PDB entry 1M90 | X-ray diffraction, 2.80 A resolution | chains A and D of the 31 polymer chains in the assembly

# Chain A
Molecule: 23S RRNA
Source organism: Haloarcula marismortui
Sequence (2922 nucleotides; each row starts with the number of its first residue):
     2 UUGGCUACUA UGCCAGCUGG UGGAUUGCUC GGCUCAGGCG CUGAUGAAGG ACGUGCCAAG
    62 CUGCGAUAAG CCAUGGGGAG CCGCACGGAG GCGAAGAACC AUGGAUUUCC GAAUGAGAAU
   122 CUCUCUAACA AUUGCUUCGC GCAAUGAGGA ACCCCGAGAA CUGAAACAUC UCAGUAUCGG
   182 GAGGAACAGA AAACGCAAUG UGAUGUCGUU AGUAACCGCG AGUGAACGCG AUACAGCCCA
   242 AACCGAAGCC CUCACGGGCA AUGUGGUGUC AGGGCUACCU CUCAUCAGCC GACCGUCUCG
   302 ACGAAGUCUC UUGGAACAGA GCGUGAUACA GGGUGACAAC CCCGUACUCG AGACCAGUAC
   362 GACGUGCGGU AGUGCCAGAG UAGCGGGGGU UGGAUAUCCC UCGCGAAUAA CGCAGGCAUC
   422 GACUGCGAAG GCUAAACACA ACCUGAGACC GAUAGUGAAC AAGUAGUGUG AACGAACGCU
   482 GCAAAGUACC CUCAGAAGGG AGGCGAAAUA GAGCAUGAAA UCAGUUGGCG AUCGAGCGAC
   542 AGGGCAUACA AGGUCCCUCG ACGAAUGACC GACGCGCGAG CGUCCAGUAA GACUCACGGG
   602 AAGCCGAUGU UCUGUCGUAC GUUUUGAAAA ACGAGCCAGG GAGUGUGUCU GCAUGGCAAG
   662 UCUAACCGGA GUAUCCGGGG AGGCACAGGG AAACCGACAU GGCCGCAGGG CUUUGCCCGA
   722 GGGCCGCCGU CUUCAAGGGC GGGGAGCCAU GUGGACACGA CCCGAAUCCG GACGAUCUAC
   782 GCAUGGACAA GAUGAAGCGU GCCGAAAGGC ACGUGGAAGU CUGUUAGAGU UGGUGUCCUA
   842 CAAUACCCUC UCGUGAUCUA UGUGUAGGGG UGAAAGGCCC AUCGAGUCCG GCAACAGCUG
   902 GUUCCAAUCG AAACAUGUCG AAGCAUGACC UCCGCCGAGG UAGUCUGUGA GGUAGAGCGA
   962 CCGAUUGGUG UGUCCGCCUC CGAGAGGAGU CGGCACACCU GUCAAACUCC AAACUUACAG
  1022 ACGCCGUUUG ACGCGGGGAU UCCGGUGCGC GGGGUAAGCC UGUGUACCAG GAGGGGAACA
  1082 ACCCAGAGAU AGGUUAAGGU CCCCAAGUGU GGAUUAAGUG UAAUCCUCUG AAGGUGGUCU
  1142 CGAGCCCUAG ACAGCCGGGA GGUGAGCUUA GAAGCAGCUA CCCUCUAAGA AAAGCGUAAC
  1202 AGCUUACCGG CCGAGGUUUG AGGCGCCCAA AAUGAUCGGG ACUCAAAUCC ACCACCGAGA
  1262 CCUGUCCGUA CCACUCAUAC UGGUAAUCGA GUAGAUUGGC GCUCUAAUUG GAUGGAAGUA
  1322 GGGGUGAAAA CUCCUAUGGA CCGAUUAGUG ACGAAAAUCC UGGCCAUAGU AGCAGCGAUA
  1382 GUCGGGUGAG AACCCCGACG GCCUAAUGGA UAAGGGUUCC UCAGCACUGC UGAUCAGCUG
  1442 AGGGUUAGCC GGUCCUAAGU CAUACCGCAA CUCGACUAUG ACGAAAUGGG AAACGGGUUA
  1502 AUAUUCCCGU GCCACUAUGC AGUGAAAGUU GACGCCCUGG GGUCGAUCAC GCUGGGCAUU
  1562 CGCCCAGUCG AACCGUCCAA CUCCGUGGAA GCCGUAAUGG CAGGAAGCGG ACGAACGGCG
  1622 GCAUAGGGAA ACGUGAUUCA ACCUGGGGCC CAUGAAAAGA CGAGCAUAGU GUCCGUACCG
  1682 AGAACCGACA CAGGUGUCCA UGGCGGCGAA AGCCAAGGCC UGUCGGGAGC AACCAACGUU
  1742 AGGGAAUUCG GCAAGUUAGU CCCGUACCUU CGGAAGAAGG GAUGCCUGCU CCGGAACGGA
  1802 GCAGGUCGCA GUGACUCGGA AGCUCGGACU GUCUAGUAAC AACAUAGGUG ACCGCAAAUC
  1862 CGCAAGGACU CGUACGGUCA CUGAAUCCUG CCCAGUGCAG GUAUCUGAAC ACCUCGUACA
  1922 AGAGGACGAA GGACCUGUCA ACGGCGGGGG UAACUAUGAC CCUCUUAAGG UAGCGUAGUA
  1982 CCUUGCCGCA UCAGUAGCGG CUUGCAUGAA UGGAUUAACC AGAGCUUCAC UGUCCCAACG
  2042 UUGGGCCCGG UGAACUGUAC AUUCCAGUGC GGAGUCUGGA GACACCCAGG GGGAAGCGAA
  2102 GACCCUAUGG AGCUUUACUG CAGGCUGUCG CUGAGACGUG GUCGCCGAUG UGCAGCAUAG
  2162 GUAGGAGACA CUACACAGGU ACCCGCGCUA GCGGGCCACC GAGUCAACAG UGAAAUACUA
  2222 CCCGUCGGUG ACUGCGACUC UCACUCCGGG AGGAGGACAC CGAUAGCCGG GCAGUUUGAC
  2282 UGGGGCGGUA CGCGCUCGAA AAGAUAUCGA GCGCGCCCUA UGGCUAUCUC AGCCGGGACA
  2342 GAGACCCGGC GAAGAGUGCA AGAGCAAAAG AUAGCUUGAC AGUGUUCUUC CCAACGAGGA
  2402 ACGCUGACGC GAAAGCGUGG UCUAGCGAAC CAAUUAGCCU GCUUGAUGCG GGCAAUUGAU
  2462 GACAGAAAAG CUACCCUAGG GAUAACAGAG UCGUCACUCG CAAGAGCACA UAUCGACCGA
  2522 GUGGCUUGCU ACCUCGAUGU CGGUUCCCUC CAUCCUGCCC GUGCAGAAGC GGGCAAGGGU
  2582 GAGGUUGUUC GCCUAUUAAA GGAGGUCGUG AGCUGGGUUU AGACCGUCGU GAGACAGGUC
  2642 GGCUGCUAUC UACUGGGUGU GUAAUGGUGU CUGACAAGAA CGACCGUAUA GUACGAGAGG
  2702 AACUACGGUU GGUGGCCACU GGUGUACCGG UUGUUCGAGA GAGCACGUGC CGGGUAGCCA
  2762 CGCCACACGG GGUAAGAGCU GAACGCAUCU AAGCUCGAAA CCCACUUGGA AAAGAGACAC
  2822 CGCCGAGGUC CCGCGUACAA GACGCGGUCG AUAGACUCGG GGUGUGCGCG UCGAGGUAAC
  2882 GAGACGUUAA GCCCACGAGC ACUAACAGAC CAAAGCCAUC AU
Disordered / not traced: 2-9, 126-127, 715, 971-998, 1560, 1952-1963, 2137-2236, 2339-2343, 2665-2666, 2915-2923
Differences from the reference sequence: conflict C560 (U3155 in 3377779)
Ion coordination: Mg2+ site 1 near G28 (its only coordinating residue here); Na+ site 1: C40, G41; Na+ site 2: G56, A59, G61; Na+ site 3: G66, U108; Mg2+ site 2 near U115 (its only coordinating residue here); Na+ site 4: C130, U146; Na+ site 5: C141, G142; Mg2+ site 3: C162, U2276; K+ site 1: C162, U163, U172; Mg2+ site 4: A165, A167, C168; Na+ site 6: A165, A166, A167; Mg2+ site 5: A166, G219; 64 more Na+ sites not listed; 99 more Mg2+ sites not listed; 1 more K+ sites not listed
Residues lining bound ligands:
  - 6-aminohexanoic acid / phenylalaninal: G2102, A2103, C2104, A2486, A2538, G2540, U2620, U2621
  - sparsomycin (SPS): A2486, C2487, U2541, C2608, U2619, U2620, A2637
What the authors report for this chain:
  - binding site for CCA: G2284, G2285
  - conformationally variable residues: A2637
  - contacts within the chain: G2482-A2486 (hydrogen bond), G2102-A2486 (hydrogen bond)
  - catalytic residues: A2486 (proposed by the authors, not directly observed)

# Chain D
Name: Ribosomal protein L3
Source organism: Haloarcula marismortui
UniProtKB: P20279 (RL3_HALMA); aligned to UniProt positions 1-337 over residues 1-337 (the alignment contains insertions or deletions, so no single offset holds)
Amino-acid sequence (337 residues; row label = number of the first residue in the row):
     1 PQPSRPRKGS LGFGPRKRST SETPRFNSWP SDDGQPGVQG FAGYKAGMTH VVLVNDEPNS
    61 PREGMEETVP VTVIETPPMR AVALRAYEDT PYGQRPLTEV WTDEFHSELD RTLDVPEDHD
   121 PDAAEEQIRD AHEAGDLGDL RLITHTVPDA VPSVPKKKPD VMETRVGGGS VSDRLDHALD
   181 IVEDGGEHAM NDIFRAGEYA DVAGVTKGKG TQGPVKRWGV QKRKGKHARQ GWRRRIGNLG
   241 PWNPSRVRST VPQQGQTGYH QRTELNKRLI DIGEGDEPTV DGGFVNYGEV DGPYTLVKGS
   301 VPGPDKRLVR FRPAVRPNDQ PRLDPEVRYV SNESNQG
Differences from the reference sequence: conflict Arg310 (Phe311 in P20279)
Ion coordination: Na+ site 1: Arg229 (shared with G836(A), U837(A), A1736(A) of chain A); Mg2+ site 1: Gln230 (shared with G836(A), U2615(A) of chain A); Na+ site 2 near Gln230 (its only coordinating residue here); Mg2+ site 2: Asn335 (shared with A2757(A) of chain A)

# Chain A / chain D interface
Pairs across the interface - 345 pairs, chain A then chain D:
  G834(A) - Arg229(D)  phosphate contact
  U835(A) - Lys226(D)  phosphate contact
  U835(A) - Arg229(D)  salt bridge to the phosphate
  U835(A) - Gln230(D)  hydrogen bond to the phosphate
  G836(A) - Arg229(D)  phosphate contact
  G836(A) - Gln230(D)  phosphate contact
  U837(A) - Gln230(D)  phosphate contact
  U837(A) - Gly231(D)  phosphate contact
  U1234(A) - Asn243(D)  base contact
  U1234(A) - Pro244(D)  base contact
  U1234(A) - Arg246(D)  hydrogen bond to the base
  U1234(A) - Arg248(D)  sugar contact
  A1732(A) - Thr211(D)  hydrogen bond to the sugar
  A1732(A) - Gln212(D)  sugar contact
  A1733(A) - Thr211(D)  sugar contact
  A1733(A) - Gln212(D)  sugar contact
  A1733(A) - Gly213(D)  hydrogen bond to the phosphate
  A1733(A) - Gln254(D)  sugar contact
  C1734(A) - Gly213(D)  phosphate contact
  C1734(A) - Arg234(D)  salt bridge to the phosphate
  C1734(A) - Arg235(D)  hydrogen bond to the sugar
  C1735(A) - Gly231(D)  phosphate contact
  C1735(A) - Trp232(D)  phosphate contact
  C1735(A) - Arg233(D)  hydrogen bond to the phosphate
  C1735(A) - Arg234(D)  hydrogen bond to the phosphate
  C1735(A) - Arg235(D)  salt bridge to the phosphate
  A1736(A) - Gly231(D)  phosphate contact
  A1736(A) - Arg233(D)  salt bridge to the phosphate
  C1750(A) - Lys226(D)  base contact
  G1751(A) - Lys226(D)  hydrogen bond to the base
  C1753(A) - Lys226(D)  base contact
  C1753(A) - Arg229(D)  hydrogen bond to the base
  A1754(A) - Arg229(D)  hydrogen bond to the sugar
  U2034(A) - Gly225(D)  hydrogen bond to the phosphate
  C2035(A) - Lys224(D)  phosphate contact
  C2035(A) - Gly225(D)  hydrogen bond to the phosphate
  C2036(A) - Lys224(D)  salt bridge to the phosphate
  C2037(A) - Lys224(D)  hydrogen bond to the phosphate
  A2038(A) - Gln221(D)  phosphate contact
  A2038(A) - Lys222(D)  hydrogen bond to the phosphate
  A2038(A) - Lys224(D)  salt bridge to the phosphate
  A2039(A) - Val215(D)  phosphate contact
  A2039(A) - Lys222(D)  phosphate contact
  A2039(A) - Arg234(D)  salt bridge to the phosphate
  C2065(A) - Arg246(D)  hydrogen bond to the phosphate
  C2066(A) - Pro244(D)  phosphate contact
  C2066(A) - Arg246(D)  salt bridge to the phosphate
  A2089(A) - Gln254(D)  base contact
  G2090(A) - Gln253(D)  hydrogen bond to the base
  G2090(A) - Gln254(D)  hydrogen bond to the sugar
  G2091(A) - Arg235(D)  salt bridge to the phosphate
  G2091(A) - Leu239(D)  base contact
  G2091(A) - Gln253(D)  hydrogen bond to the base
  G2092(A) - Trp232(D)  hydrogen bond to the phosphate
  G2092(A) - Arg235(D)  salt bridge to the phosphate
  G2092(A) - Leu239(D)  phosphate contact
  G2093(A) - Asn238(D)  phosphate contact
  G2093(A) - Leu239(D)  hydrogen bond to the phosphate
  G2093(A) - Gly240(D)  sugar contact
  G2093(A) - Pro241(D)  hydrogen bond to the sugar
  G2093(A) - Trp242(D)  hydrogen bond to the sugar
  G2093(A) - Pro244(D)  sugar contact
  G2093(A) - Ser245(D)  hydrogen bond to the base
  G2093(A) - Arg246(D)  base contact
  G2093(A) - Val247(D)  base contact
  G2094(A) - Trp242(D)  sugar contact
  G2094(A) - Ser245(D)  sugar contact
  A2095(A) - Trp242(D)  phosphate contact
  A2096(A) - Trp242(D)  sugar contact
  G2544(A) - Pro1(D)  phosphate contact
  G2544(A) - His227(D)  base contact
  U2545(A) - Gln2(D)  hydrogen bond to the phosphate
  U2546(A) - Gln2(D)  hydrogen bond to the base
  U2546(A) - Gln221(D)  sugar contact
  U2546(A) - Ile236(D)  sugar contact
  U2546(A) - Gly237(D)  hydrogen bond to the sugar
  U2546(A) - Asn238(D)  base contact
  C2547(A) - Gln2(D)  hydrogen bond to the base
  C2547(A) - Arg5(D)  salt bridge to the phosphate
  C2547(A) - Lys8(D)  phosphate contact
  C2547(A) - Val220(D)  phosphate contact
  C2547(A) - Gln221(D)  hydrogen bond to the phosphate
  C2547(A) - Ile236(D)  sugar contact
  C2547(A) - Asn238(D)  hydrogen bond to the base
  C2547(A) - Pro252(D)  phosphate contact
  C2548(A) - Arg5(D)  salt bridge to the phosphate
  C2548(A) - Arg7(D)  phosphate contact
  C2548(A) - Lys8(D)  hydrogen bond to the phosphate
  C2548(A) - Pro241(D)  base contact
  C2548(A) - Arg248(D)  sugar contact
  C2548(A) - Thr250(D)  hydrogen bond to the sugar
  C2548(A) - Val251(D)  sugar contact
  C2548(A) - Pro252(D)  sugar contact
  C2549(A) - Arg7(D)  salt bridge to the phosphate
  C2549(A) - Arg248(D)  hydrogen bond to the sugar
  C2549(A) - Thr250(D)  sugar contact
  G2580(A) - Pro6(D)  phosphate contact
  U2581(A) - Ser4(D)  base contact
  U2581(A) - Arg5(D)  hydrogen bond to the phosphate
  U2581(A) - Pro6(D)  phosphate contact
  G2582(A) - Pro3(D)  phosphate contact
  G2582(A) - Ser4(D)  hydrogen bond to the phosphate
  A2583(A) - Pro3(D)  phosphate contact
  C2591(A) - Pro1(D)  phosphate contact
  G2606(A) - Pro241(D)  base contact
  G2606(A) - Asn243(D)  hydrogen bond to the sugar
  U2607(A) - Trp242(D)  stacking on the base
  U2607(A) - Asn243(D)  hydrogen bond to the phosphate
  G2609(A) - Asn238(D)  base contact
  G2609(A) - Gly240(D)  base contact
  G2609(A) - Pro241(D)  sugar contact
  G2609(A) - Trp242(D)  hydrogen bond to the sugar
  U2610(A) - Asn238(D)  base contact
  U2610(A) - Trp242(D)  phosphate contact
  G2613(A) - Arg223(D)  hydrogen bond to the sugar
  G2613(A) - Trp232(D)  sugar contact
  G2613(A) - Gly237(D)  base contact
  C2614(A) - Arg223(D)  hydrogen bond to the sugar
  C2614(A) - His227(D)  hydrogen bond to the sugar
  C2614(A) - Gln230(D)  phosphate contact
  C2614(A) - Trp232(D)  sugar contact
  U2615(A) - Lys226(D)  phosphate contact
  U2615(A) - His227(D)  hydrogen bond to the sugar
  U2615(A) - Gln230(D)  phosphate contact
  G2616(A) - Lys226(D)  salt bridge to the phosphate
  A2653(A) - Arg246(D)  sugar contact
  A2653(A) - Val247(D)  hydrogen bond to the sugar
  C2654(A) - Val247(D)  sugar contact
  C2654(A) - Arg248(D)  sugar contact
  C2654(A) - Ser249(D)  phosphate contact
  C2654(A) - Gln253(D)  hydrogen bond to the sugar
  U2655(A) - Arg217(D)  hydrogen bond to the sugar
  U2655(A) - Ser249(D)  phosphate contact
  U2655(A) - Gln253(D)  hydrogen bond to the sugar
  U2655(A) - Gln254(D)  hydrogen bond to the sugar
  G2656(A) - Pro15(D)  phosphate contact
  G2656(A) - Arg16(D)  hydrogen bond to the phosphate
  G2656(A) - Lys17(D)  phosphate contact
  G2656(A) - Arg217(D)  salt bridge to the phosphate
  G2656(A) - Gly255(D)  sugar contact
  G2656(A) - Gln256(D)  hydrogen bond to the sugar
  G2657(A) - Lys17(D)  phosphate contact
  G2657(A) - Arg18(D)  hydrogen bond to the phosphate
  G2657(A) - Gln256(D)  sugar contact
  G2658(A) - Arg18(D)  salt bridge to the phosphate
  G2668(A) - Asp114(D)  hydrogen bond to the base
  U2669(A) - Thr112(D)  hydrogen bond to the sugar
  U2669(A) - Leu113(D)  sugar contact
  U2669(A) - Asp114(D)  sugar contact
  G2670(A) - Arg85(D)  base contact
  G2670(A) - Thr112(D)  sugar contact
  G2670(A) - Leu113(D)  sugar contact
  G2670(A) - Val161(D)  sugar contact
  U2671(A) - Arg25(D)  salt bridge to the phosphate
  U2671(A) - Arg85(D)  hydrogen bond to the sugar
  U2671(A) - Ile143(D)  sugar contact
  U2671(A) - Val161(D)  phosphate contact
  U2671(A) - Met162(D)  phosphate contact
  U2671(A) - Glu163(D)  hydrogen bond to the sugar
  C2672(A) - Arg25(D)  salt bridge to the phosphate
  C2672(A) - Arg85(D)  sugar contact
  C2672(A) - Tyr87(D)  hydrogen bond to the sugar
  C2672(A) - Pro96(D)  sugar contact
  C2672(A) - Arg141(D)  hydrogen bond to the phosphate
  C2672(A) - Met162(D)  phosphate contact
  C2672(A) - Glu163(D)  hydrogen bond to the phosphate
  U2673(A) - Tyr87(D)  sugar contact
  U2673(A) - Gln94(D)  hydrogen bond to the sugar
  U2673(A) - Arg141(D)  salt bridge to the phosphate
  G2674(A) - Tyr92(D)  sugar contact
  G2674(A) - Gly93(D)  phosphate contact
  G2674(A) - Gln94(D)  hydrogen bond to the phosphate
  A2678(A) - Leu11(D)  hydrogen bond to the sugar
  A2678(A) - Gly12(D)  base contact
  G2679(A) - Leu11(D)  sugar contact
  G2679(A) - Gly12(D)  sugar contact
  A2680(A) - Pro6(D)  base contact
  A2681(A) - Ser10(D)  hydrogen bond to the base
  C2682(A) - Arg316(D)  salt bridge to the phosphate
  C2707(A) - Asn59(D)  phosphate contact
  G2708(A) - Glu57(D)  phosphate contact
  G2708(A) - Asn59(D)  phosphate contact
  G2713(A) - Pro6(D)  sugar contact
  U2714(A) - Arg7(D)  phosphate contact
  U2714(A) - Lys8(D)  phosphate contact
  U2714(A) - Gly9(D)  hydrogen bond to the phosphate
  U2714(A) - Ser10(D)  hydrogen bond to the phosphate
  U2714(A) - Phe13(D)  sugar contact
  G2715(A) - Gly9(D)  phosphate contact
  G2715(A) - Ser10(D)  hydrogen bond to the phosphate
  G2715(A) - Phe13(D)  sugar contact
  G2715(A) - Arg16(D)  salt bridge to the phosphate
  G2715(A) - Arg262(D)  hydrogen bond to the phosphate
  G2715(A) - Glu264(D)  hydrogen bond to the base
  G2716(A) - Thr206(D)  sugar contact
  G2716(A) - Arg262(D)  salt bridge to the phosphate
  G2716(A) - Glu264(D)  sugar contact
  G2716(A) - Ser300(D)  hydrogen bond to the base
  G2716(A) - Pro302(D)  sugar contact
  C2717(A) - Lys45(D)  hydrogen bond to the phosphate
  C2717(A) - Met48(D)  sugar contact
  C2717(A) - Thr206(D)  phosphate contact
  C2717(A) - Lys207(D)  hydrogen bond to the phosphate
  C2717(A) - Ser300(D)  sugar contact
  C2717(A) - Val301(D)  sugar contact
  C2717(A) - Pro302(D)  sugar contact
  C2717(A) - Gly303(D)  hydrogen bond to the phosphate
  C2718(A) - Lys45(D)  salt bridge to the phosphate
  C2718(A) - Met48(D)  sugar contact
  C2718(A) - Lys207(D)  salt bridge to the phosphate
  A2719(A) - Met48(D)  sugar contact
  A2719(A) - Thr49(D)  hydrogen bond to the sugar
  A2719(A) - His50(D)  hydrogen bond to the sugar
  A2719(A) - Pro70(D)  base contact
  A2719(A) - Asn335(D)  sugar contact
  C2720(A) - Glu333(D)  phosphate contact
  U2756(A) - Gln336(D)  phosphate contact
  U2756(A) - Gly337(D)  hydrogen bond to the phosphate
  A2757(A) - Val285(D)  phosphate contact
  A2757(A) - Asn335(D)  phosphate contact
  A2757(A) - Gln336(D)  phosphate contact
  A2757(A) - Gly337(D)  hydrogen bond to the phosphate
  G2758(A) - Val285(D)  phosphate contact
  G2758(A) - Asn286(D)  sugar contact
  C2759(A) - Lys207(D)  salt bridge to the phosphate
  C2760(A) - Lys209(D)  salt bridge to the phosphate
  C2760(A) - Lys216(D)  salt bridge to the phosphate
  C2764(A) - Pro70(D)  sugar contact
  C2765(A) - Glu264(D)  base contact
  C2765(A) - Lys267(D)  hydrogen bond to the sugar
  C2765(A) - Lys298(D)  sugar contact
  C2765(A) - Gly299(D)  sugar contact
  C2765(A) - Ser300(D)  base contact
  A2766(A) - Leu265(D)  hydrogen bond to the sugar
  A2766(A) - Asn266(D)  sugar contact
  A2766(A) - Lys267(D)  sugar contact
  A2766(A) - Lys298(D)  salt bridge to the phosphate
  C2767(A) - Asn266(D)  hydrogen bond to the phosphate
  C2767(A) - Arg316(D)  hydrogen bond to the phosphate
  C2767(A) - Asn318(D)  hydrogen bond to the phosphate
  A2768(A) - Arg316(D)  hydrogen bond to the phosphate
  A2768(A) - Asn318(D)  hydrogen bond to the phosphate
  C2806(A) - Ser28(D)  hydrogen bond to the phosphate
  C2806(A) - Leu265(D)  sugar contact
  C2806(A) - Arg316(D)  sugar contact
  U2807(A) - Gly12(D)  base contact
  U2807(A) - Phe13(D)  sugar contact
  U2807(A) - Asn27(D)  hydrogen bond to the phosphate
  U2807(A) - Ser28(D)  hydrogen bond to the phosphate
  U2807(A) - Thr263(D)  hydrogen bond to the phosphate
  U2807(A) - Arg312(D)  salt bridge to the phosphate
  U2808(A) - Gly12(D)  sugar contact
  U2808(A) - Phe13(D)  sugar contact
  U2808(A) - Gly14(D)  hydrogen bond to the sugar
  U2808(A) - Asn27(D)  hydrogen bond to the phosphate
  U2808(A) - Gln261(D)  hydrogen bond to the phosphate
  U2808(A) - Arg262(D)  phosphate contact
  U2808(A) - Thr263(D)  hydrogen bond to the phosphate
  G2809(A) - Gly14(D)  sugar contact
  G2809(A) - Pro15(D)  sugar contact
  G2809(A) - Lys17(D)  phosphate contact
  G2809(A) - Gln261(D)  phosphate contact
  G2810(A) - Lys17(D)  salt bridge to the phosphate
  G2810(A) - Thr20(D)  hydrogen bond to the phosphate
  G2815(A) - Tyr92(D)  hydrogen bond to the base
  G2817(A) - Arg95(D)  sugar contact
  A2818(A) - Arg95(D)  sugar contact
  A2818(A) - Pro96(D)  hydrogen bond to the sugar
  C2819(A) - Arg85(D)  hydrogen bond to the base
  C2819(A) - Pro96(D)  sugar contact
  C2819(A) - Leu97(D)  phosphate contact
  C2819(A) - Thr98(D)  phosphate contact
  C2819(A) - Glu99(D)  hydrogen bond to the sugar
  A2820(A) - Thr98(D)  phosphate contact
  A2820(A) - Glu99(D)  sugar contact
  A2820(A) - Trp101(D)  hydrogen bond to the sugar
  A2820(A) - His119(D)  phosphate contact
  C2821(A) - Asp114(D)  hydrogen bond to the sugar
  C2821(A) - Val115(D)  hydrogen bond to the sugar
  C2821(A) - Pro116(D)  sugar contact
  C2821(A) - Glu117(D)  phosphate contact
  C2821(A) - Asp118(D)  sugar contact
  C2821(A) - His119(D)  salt bridge to the phosphate
  C2822(A) - Asp114(D)  sugar contact
  C2822(A) - Val115(D)  sugar contact
  C2822(A) - Glu117(D)  hydrogen bond to the phosphate
  C2822(A) - Asp118(D)  hydrogen bond to the phosphate
  G2823(A) - Glu117(D)  phosphate contact
  A2827(A) - Asp114(D)  phosphate contact
  G2828(A) - Asp114(D)  phosphate contact
  U2837(A) - Glu22(D)  base contact
  U2837(A) - Val154(D)  base contact
  U2837(A) - Pro155(D)  base contact
  U2837(A) - Lys156(D)  base contact
  U2837(A) - Pro304(D)  sugar contact
  U2837(A) - Asp305(D)  sugar contact
  U2837(A) - Lys306(D)  hydrogen bond to the base
  U2837(A) - Arg307(D)  hydrogen bond to the base
  A2838(A) - Lys207(D)  phosphate contact
  A2838(A) - Gly208(D)  hydrogen bond to the phosphate
  A2838(A) - Tyr259(D)  sugar contact
  A2838(A) - Arg307(D)  salt bridge to the phosphate
  C2839(A) - Arg18(D)  sugar contact
  C2839(A) - Gly208(D)  phosphate contact
  C2839(A) - Lys209(D)  hydrogen bond to the phosphate
  C2839(A) - Gly210(D)  hydrogen bond to the phosphate
  C2839(A) - Gln256(D)  hydrogen bond to the phosphate
  A2840(A) - Gly210(D)  phosphate contact
  A2840(A) - Thr211(D)  hydrogen bond to the phosphate
  G2842(A) - Arg18(D)  hydrogen bond to the base
  A2843(A) - Arg18(D)  hydrogen bond to the base
  C2844(A) - Tyr259(D)  sugar contact
  C2846(A) - Pro155(D)  sugar contact
  C2846(A) - Lys156(D)  phosphate contact
  C2846(A) - Lys158(D)  salt bridge to the phosphate
  G2847(A) - Arg111(D)  salt bridge to the phosphate
  G2847(A) - Pro155(D)  sugar contact
  G2847(A) - Lys156(D)  phosphate contact
  G2847(A) - Lys157(D)  hydrogen bond to the phosphate
  G2847(A) - Lys158(D)  hydrogen bond to the phosphate
  G2848(A) - Arg111(D)  salt bridge to the phosphate
  G2848(A) - Lys157(D)  salt bridge to the phosphate
  G2851(A) - Lys157(D)  hydrogen bond to the phosphate
  A2852(A) - Lys157(D)  salt bridge to the phosphate
  U2853(A) - Pro155(D)  phosphate contact
  G2860(A) - Gly282(D)  hydrogen bond to the base
  G2860(A) - Gln336(D)  base contact
  G2861(A) - Asp281(D)  hydrogen bond to the sugar
  G2861(A) - Gly282(D)  hydrogen bond to the sugar
  G2861(A) - Ser334(D)  hydrogen bond to the sugar
  G2861(A) - Gln336(D)  hydrogen bond to the base
  G2862(A) - Ser334(D)  hydrogen bond to the phosphate
  G2862(A) - Gln336(D)  sugar contact
  G2862(A) - Gly337(D)  phosphate contact
  C2897(A) - Phe284(D)  sugar contact
  C2897(A) - Val285(D)  sugar contact
  C2897(A) - Asn286(D)  hydrogen bond to the sugar
  C2897(A) - Gln336(D)  hydrogen bond to the base
  G2898(A) - Gly282(D)  sugar contact
  G2898(A) - Phe284(D)  sugar contact
  G2898(A) - Asn286(D)  phosphate contact
  G2898(A) - Tyr287(D)  sugar contact
  G2898(A) - Gly288(D)  phosphate contact
  G2898(A) - Glu289(D)  sugar contact
  A2899(A) - Glu289(D)  sugar contact
Interface residues without a listed pair, chain A (126 interface residues in all): G2073, U2539, G2712, G2845, G2863
Interface residues without a listed pair, chain D (148 interface residues in all): Asp120, Gln127, Thr257, His260, Gly283, Arg310, Val315

# Summary
Chain A and chain D form an interface of 126 and 148 residues respectively; the contacts include 118 hydrogen
bonds, 37 salt bridges and 1 aromatic stacking contact. Among the polar pairs are U1234(A)-Arg246(D),
G1751(A)-Lys226(D) and C1753(A)-Arg229(D). The paper reports the catalytic residue A2486(A); a binding site
for CCA at G2284(A) and G2285(A).
Chain A is 23S RRNA and chain D is Ribosomal protein L3, both from Haloarcula marismortui; the structure,
Co-crystal structure of CCA-Phe-caproic acid-biotin and sparsomycin bound to the 50S ribosomal subunit, was
determined by X-ray diffraction, deposited together with 1Q7Y, 1Q81, 1Q82 and 1Q86.
